Entry 6WUF (X-ray diffraction, 1.60 A resolution); this record covers chain A.

[Chain A]
Protein: Decapping and exoribonuclease protein
Source organism: Mus musculus
Notes: EC 3.1.13.-, 3.6.1.-
UniProtKB: O70348 (DXO_MOUSE); residue numbers follow UniProt; this construct covers 1-397
Amino-acid sequence (417 residues; row label = number of the first residue in the row; numbers below 1 keep their minus sign (Met-19 is residue -19)):
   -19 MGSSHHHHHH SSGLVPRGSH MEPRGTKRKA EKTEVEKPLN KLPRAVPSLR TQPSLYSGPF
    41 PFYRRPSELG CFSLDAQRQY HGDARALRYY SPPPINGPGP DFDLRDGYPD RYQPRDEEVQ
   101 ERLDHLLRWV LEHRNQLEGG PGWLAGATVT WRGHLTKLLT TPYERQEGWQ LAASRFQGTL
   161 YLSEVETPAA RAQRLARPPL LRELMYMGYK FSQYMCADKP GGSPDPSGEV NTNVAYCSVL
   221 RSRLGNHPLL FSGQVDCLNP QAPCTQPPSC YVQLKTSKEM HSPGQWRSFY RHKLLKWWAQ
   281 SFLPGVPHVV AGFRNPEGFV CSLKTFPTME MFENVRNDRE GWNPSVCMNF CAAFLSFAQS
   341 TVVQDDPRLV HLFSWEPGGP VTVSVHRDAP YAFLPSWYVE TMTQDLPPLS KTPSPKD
Disordered / not traced: -19 to 26, 385-397
Construct notes: initiating methionine (-19); expression tag (-18 to 0); engineered mutation Ser192 (Glu in O70348), Gln234 (Glu in O70348), Gln253 (Glu in O70348)
Small-molecule neighbours: UBG ([(2R,3S,4R,5R)-5-(6-amino-9H-purin-9-yl)-4-hydroxy-3-(phosphonooxy)tetrahydrofuran-2-yl]methyl (2R,3S,4S)-5-(7,8-dimethyl-2,4-dioxo-3,4-dihydrobenzo[g]pteridin-10(2H)-yl)-2,3,4-trihydroxypentyl dihydrogen diphosphate (non-preferred name)): Arg95, Glu97, Trp131, Arg132, Gly133, His134, Glu166, Arg174, Met185, Tyr189, Ser232, Gly233, Gln234, Gln253, Lys255, Gln280
Swiss-Prot annotation at these positions:
  - binding site (substrate): Arg58, Glu101, Trp131 to Gly133, Cys217, Lys255, Gln280
  - binding site (adenosine 3',5'-bisphosphate): Met185, Asp236, Gln280
  - binding site (Mg(2+)): Asp236, Leu254
  - modified residue: Thr392 (Phosphothreonine), Ser394 (Phosphoserine)
  - mutagenesis: Asp236 (D236A: Abolishes the decapping activity on both incomplete m7G cap and NAD-cap RNAs)
From the paper describing this entry:
  - binding site for UBG: Arg95, Glu97, Trp131, Arg132, Gly133, Glu164, Glu166, Arg174, Tyr189, Lys255, Gln280
  - contacts within the chain: Glu97-Arg177 (salt bridge)
  - conformationally variable residues (side-chain flip): Arg95, Tyr189

[Summary]
Ligands of chain A: compound UBG. UniProt lists 8 substrate-binding residues, 3 adenosine
3',5'-bisphosphate-binding residues, Mg2+-binding residues Asp236 and Leu254 and one mutagenesis site. The
paper reports a binding site for UBG at Arg95, Glu97 and Trp131 among others; conformational variability at
Arg95 and Tyr189.
Chain A is Decapping and exoribonuclease protein (Mus musculus); the structure, Crystal structure of mouse DXO
in complex with 3'-FADP, was determined by X-ray diffraction (same publication as 6WUG, 6WUI and 6WUK).
